7DHQ - chains C and F of the 6 polymer chains in the assembly; structure by X-ray diffraction, 2.70 A resolution.

# Chain C (and F)
Molecule: Microcompartments protein
Source organism: Halothiobacillus neapolitanus (strain ATCC 23641 / c2)
Notes: chain F of this document is another copy of the same molecule, construct and numbering; everything in this record applies to it too
UniProt: D0KZ73 (D0KZ73_HALNC); residues 1-213 here = UniProt positions 1-213
Chain sequence (228 residues; each row starts with the number of its first residue; numbers below 1 keep their minus sign (Met-14 is residue -14)):
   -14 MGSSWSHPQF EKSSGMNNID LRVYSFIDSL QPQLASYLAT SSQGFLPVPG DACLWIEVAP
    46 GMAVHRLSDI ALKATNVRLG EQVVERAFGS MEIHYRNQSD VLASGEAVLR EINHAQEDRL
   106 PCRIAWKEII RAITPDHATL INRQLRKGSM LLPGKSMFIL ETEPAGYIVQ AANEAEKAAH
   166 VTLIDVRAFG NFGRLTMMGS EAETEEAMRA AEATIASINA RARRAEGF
Unresolved in the structure: -14 to 2, 207-213
Differences from the reference sequence: initiating methionine (-14); expression tag (-13 to 0)

# Interface between chain C and chain F
Residue-residue contacts (47):
  Gln18(C) with Met135(F); Leu137(F)
  Ser21(C) with Met135(F); Leu137(F); Pro138(F)
  Tyr22(C) with Met135(F), hydrophobic
  Ala24(C) with Thr124(F); Arg128(F), hydrogen bond (backbone-side chain)
  Thr25(C) with Asn127(F), hydrogen bond (side chain-backbone); Arg128(F); Arg131(F)
  Ser27(C) with Arg128(F), hydrogen bond (backbone-side chain)
  Gln28(C) with Arg128(F)
  Leu31(C) with Thr124(F); Arg128(F)
  Pro34(C) with Pro138(F), hydrophobic
  Pro120(C) with Val33(F), hydrophobic
  Thr124(C) with Ala24(F); Leu31(F)
  Asn127(C) with Thr25(F), hydrogen bond (backbone-side chain)
  Arg128(C) with Ala24(F), hydrogen bond (side chain-backbone); Thr25(F); Ser26(F); Ser27(F), hydrogen bond (side chain-backbone); Gln28(F); Leu31(F)
  Arg131(C) with Thr25(F), hydrogen bond; Arg131(F); Lys132(F), hydrogen bond (side chain-backbone); Gly133(F), hydrogen bond (side chain-backbone)
  Lys132(C) with Arg131(F), hydrogen bond (backbone-side chain); Met135(F)
  Gly133(C) with Arg131(F), hydrogen bond (backbone-side chain); Gly133(F); Met135(F)
  Ser134(C) with Gly133(F); Ser134(F), hydrogen bond; Met135(F), hydrogen bond (side chain-backbone)
  Met135(C) with Gln18(F); Ser21(F); Tyr22(F), hydrophobic; Gly133(F); Ser134(F), hydrogen bond (backbone-side chain)
  Leu137(C) with Gln18(F); Ser21(F)
  Pro138(C) with Ser21(F); Pro34(F), hydrophobic
Other interface residues (no listed pair), chain C (25 interface residues in all): Pro17, Ser26, Val33, Asp121, Leu168
Other interface residues (no listed pair), chain F (24 interface residues in all): Pro120, Leu136, Leu168

# Summary
25 residues of chain C and 24 residues of chain F are in contact; the contacts include 14 hydrogen bonds.
Polar pairs include Ala24(C)-Arg128(F), Thr25(C)-Asn127(F) and Ser27(C)-Arg128(F).
Both chains are Microcompartments protein (Halothiobacillus neapolitanus (strain ATCC 23641 / c2)). Entry 7DHQ
(Structure of Halothiobacillus neapolitanus Microcompartments Protein CsoS1D) was determined by X-ray
diffraction, deposited together with 7CKB and 7CKC.
